6BFY - chains A and B; structure by X-ray diffraction, 1.81 A resolution.

# Chain A (and B)
Protein: Enolase
Source organism: Escherichia coli
Notes: EC 4.2.1.11; chain B of this document is another copy of the same molecule, construct and numbering; everything in this record applies to it too
UniProt: B7MLA0 (ENO_ECO45); residues 0-431 here correspond to UniProt positions 1-432 (UniProt number = residue number + 1)
Chain sequence (449 residues; each row starts with the number of its first residue; numbers below 1 keep their minus sign (Gly-17 is residue -17)):
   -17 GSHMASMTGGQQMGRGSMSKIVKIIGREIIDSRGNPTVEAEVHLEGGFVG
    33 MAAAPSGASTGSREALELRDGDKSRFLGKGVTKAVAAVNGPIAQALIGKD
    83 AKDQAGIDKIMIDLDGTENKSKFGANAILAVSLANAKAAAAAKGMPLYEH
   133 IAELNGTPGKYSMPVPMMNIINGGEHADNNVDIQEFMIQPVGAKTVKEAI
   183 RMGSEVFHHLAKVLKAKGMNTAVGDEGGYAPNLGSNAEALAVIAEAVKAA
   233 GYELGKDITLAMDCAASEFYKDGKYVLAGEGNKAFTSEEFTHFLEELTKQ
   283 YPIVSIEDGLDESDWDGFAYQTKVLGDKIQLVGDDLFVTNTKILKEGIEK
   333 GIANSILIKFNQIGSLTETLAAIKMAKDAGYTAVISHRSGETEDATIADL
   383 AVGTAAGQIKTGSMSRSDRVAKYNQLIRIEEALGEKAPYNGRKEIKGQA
Unresolved in the structure: -17 to -8 (chain B: -17 to -8, 431)
Construct notes: expression tag (-17 to -1)
Ion coordination: Mg2+ site 1: Ser41 (together with 2-phosphoglyceric acid); Mg2+ site 2: Asp245, Asp290, Asp316
Residues lining bound ligands: 2-phosphoglyceric acid (2PG): Ser38, Gly39, Ala40, Ser41, His158, Gln166, Glu167, Glu208, Asp245, Glu289, Asp316, Leu339, Lys341, Ser368, His369, Arg370, Ser371, Lys392
Swiss-Prot annotation at these positions:
  - active site: Glu208 (Proton donor), Lys341 (Proton acceptor)
  - binding site ((2R)-2-phosphoglycerate): Gln166, Lys341, Arg370, Ser371, Lys392
  - binding site (Mg(2+)): Asp245, Glu289, Asp316

# Chain A / chain B interface
Pairs across the interface - 91 pairs, chain A then chain B:
  Arg-3(A) - Arg-3(B)
  Ile7(A) - Glu413(B)
  Arg9(A) - Arg410(B)
  Arg9(A) - Glu413(B)  salt bridge
  Ile11(A) - Asn406(B)
  Ile12(A) - Ile182(B)  hydrophobic
  Ile12(A) - Val402(B)
  Ile12(A) - Asn406(B)  hydrogen bond (backbone-side chain)
  Asp13(A) - Val402(B)
  Ser14(A) - Ser397(B)
  Ser14(A) - Arg398(B)  hydrogen bond (backbone-backbone)
  Ser14(A) - Ser399(B)
  Arg15(A) - His190(B)  hydrogen bond (backbone-side chain)
  Arg15(A) - Met396(B)
  Gly16(A) - Ser186(B)  hydrogen bond (backbone-side chain)
  Gly16(A) - His190(B)
  Gly16(A) - Met396(B)  hydrogen bond (backbone-backbone)
  Asn17(A) - His190(B)  hydrogen bond
  Glu21(A) - Arg410(B)  salt bridge
  Met33(A) - Arg410(B)
  Ser56(A) - Arg183(B)
  Ser56(A) - Glu187(B)
  Arg57(A) - Arg183(B)
  Arg57(A) - Glu187(B)
  Phe58(A) - Arg183(B)
  Phe58(A) - Ser186(B)
  Phe58(A) - Glu187(B)  hydrogen bond (backbone-side chain)
  Leu59(A) - Glu187(B)
  Leu59(A) - His190(B)
  Leu59(A) - His191(B)
  Asp160(A) - Met201(B)
  Asp160(A) - Asn202(B)
  Asp160(A) - Thr203(B)  hydrogen bond
  Ile182(A) - Ile12(B)  hydrophobic
  Arg183(A) - Ser56(B)
  Arg183(A) - Phe58(B)
  Ser186(A) - Gly16(B)  hydrogen bond (side chain-backbone)
  Ser186(A) - Phe58(B)
  Glu187(A) - Ser56(B)
  Glu187(A) - Arg57(B)
  Glu187(A) - Phe58(B)  hydrogen bond (side chain-backbone)
  Glu187(A) - Leu59(B)
  His190(A) - Arg15(B)  hydrogen bond (side chain-backbone)
  His190(A) - Gly16(B)
  His190(A) - Asn17(B)  hydrogen bond
  His190(A) - Leu59(B)
  His191(A) - Leu59(B)
  Lys194(A) - Leu59(B)
  Lys197(A) - Asp160(B)  salt bridge
  Met201(A) - Asp160(B)
  Asn202(A) - Asp160(B)
  Asn202(A) - Asn202(B)
  Thr203(A) - Asp160(B)  hydrogen bond
  Ala204(A) - Ala204(B)  hydrophobic
  Ala204(A) - Val205(B)
  Val205(A) - Ala204(B)
  Val205(A) - Val205(B)  hydrogen bond (backbone-backbone)
  Val205(A) - Arg398(B)
  Glu373(A) - Ser399(B)
  Thr374(A) - Ser399(B)
  Glu375(A) - Ser399(B)
  Glu375(A) - Ala403(B)
  Glu375(A) - Asn406(B)  hydrogen bond
  Glu375(A) - Arg410(B)  salt bridge
  Met396(A) - Arg15(B)
  Met396(A) - Gly16(B)  hydrogen bond (backbone-backbone)
  Ser397(A) - Ser14(B)
  Arg398(A) - Ser14(B)  hydrogen bond (backbone-backbone)
  Arg398(A) - Val205(B)
  Arg398(A) - Arg398(B)
  Arg398(A) - Asp400(B)
  Ser399(A) - Ser14(B)
  Ser399(A) - Glu373(B)
  Ser399(A) - Thr374(B)
  Ser399(A) - Glu375(B)
  Ser399(A) - Asp400(B)  hydrogen bond (backbone-side chain)
  Asp400(A) - Arg398(B)
  Asp400(A) - Ser399(B)  hydrogen bond (side chain-backbone)
  Asp400(A) - Asp400(B)
  Val402(A) - Ile12(B)
  Val402(A) - Asp13(B)
  Ala403(A) - Glu375(B)
  Asn406(A) - Ile11(B)
  Asn406(A) - Ile12(B)  hydrogen bond (side chain-backbone)
  Asn406(A) - Glu375(B)  hydrogen bond
  Arg410(A) - Arg9(B)
  Arg410(A) - Glu21(B)  salt bridge
  Arg410(A) - Met33(B)
  Arg410(A) - Glu375(B)  salt bridge
  Glu413(A) - Ile7(B)
  Glu413(A) - Arg9(B)  salt bridge
Other interface residues (no listed pair), chain A (48 interface residues in all): Glu10, Lys179, Phe189, Ala212, Ile409
Other interface residues (no listed pair), chain B (47 interface residues in all): Glu10, Lys179, Phe189, Lys194, Ala212, Ile409

# Overview
48 residues of chain A face 47 of chain B across their interface; the contacts include 21 hydrogen bonds and 7
salt bridges. Polar pairs include Arg9(A)-Glu413(B), Glu21(A)-Arg410(B) and Lys197(A)-Asp160(B). Chain A binds
2-phosphoglyceric acid.
Both chains are Enolase (Escherichia coli). Entry 6BFY (Crystal structure of enolase from Escherichia coli
with bound 2-phosphoglycerate substrate) was determined by X-ray diffraction, deposited together with 6BFZ.
